Entry 7U9A (X-ray diffraction, 2.60 A resolution); this record covers chain A.

== Chain A ==
Name: Epidermal growth factor receptor
Source organism: Homo sapiens
Notes: EC 2.7.10.1; fragment: kinase domain, residues 695-1022
UniProt: P00533 (EGFR_HUMAN); residues 695-1022 here = UniProt positions 695-1022
Sequence (331 residues; each row starts with the number of its first residue):
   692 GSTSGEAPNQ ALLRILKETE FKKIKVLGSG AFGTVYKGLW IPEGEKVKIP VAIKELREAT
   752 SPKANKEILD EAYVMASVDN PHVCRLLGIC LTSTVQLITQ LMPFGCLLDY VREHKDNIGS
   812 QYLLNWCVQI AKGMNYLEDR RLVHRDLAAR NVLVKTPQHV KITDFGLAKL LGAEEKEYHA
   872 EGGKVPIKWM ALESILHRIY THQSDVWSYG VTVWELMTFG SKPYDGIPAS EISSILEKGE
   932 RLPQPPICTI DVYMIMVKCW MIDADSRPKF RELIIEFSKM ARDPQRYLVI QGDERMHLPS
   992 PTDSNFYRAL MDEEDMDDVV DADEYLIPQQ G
Disordered / not traced: 692-693, 747-751, 865-866, 873-874, 985-1005, 1019-1022
Differences from the reference sequence: expression tag (692-694)
Small-molecule neighbours:
  - citrate anion (FLC): Arg-841, Val-876, Pro-877, Ile-878, Lys-879, Trp-880
  - M19 (4-(5-chloro-4-fluoro-2-hydroxyanilino)-7-methoxyquinazolin-6-ol): Leu-718, Val-726, Ala-743, Lys-745, Glu-762, Met-766, Leu-788, Ile-789, Thr-790, Gln-791, Leu-792, Met-793, Pro-794, Gly-796, Leu-844, Thr-854, Asp-855
Curated features (UniProtKB/Swiss-Prot):
  - active site: Asp-837 (Proton acceptor)
  - binding site (ATP): Leu-718 to Val-726, Lys-745, Thr-790, Gln-791, Asp-855
  - site: Tyr-1016 (Important for interaction with PIK3C2B)
  - modified residue: Ser-695 (Phosphoserine), Lys-745 (N6-(2-hydroxyisobutyryl)lysine), Tyr-869 (Phosphotyrosine), Ser-991 (Phosphoserine), Ser-995 (Phosphoserine), Tyr-998 (Phosphotyrosine), Tyr-1016 (Phosphotyrosine)
  - cross-link (Glycyl lysine isopeptide (Lys-Gly)): Lys-716 (interchain with G-Cter in ubiquitin), Lys-737 (interchain with G-Cter in ubiquitin), Lys-754 (interchain with G-Cter in ubiquitin), Lys-757 (interchain with G-Cter in ubiquitin), Lys-867 (interchain with G-Cter in ubiquitin), Lys-929 (interchain with G-Cter in ubiquitin), Lys-960 (interchain with G-Cter in ubiquitin), Lys-970 (interchain with G-Cter in ubiquitin)
  - natural variant: Glu-709 (E709A: Found in a lung cancer sample; E709G: Found in a lung cancer sample; E709K: Found in a lung cancer sample), Gly-719 (G719A: Found in a lung cancer sample; G719C: Found in a lung cancer sample; G719D: Found in a lung cancer sample; G719S: Found in a lung cancer sample), Gly-724 (G724S: Found in a lung cancer sample), Glu-734 (E734K: Found in a lung cancer sample), Glu-746 to Ser-752 (sequence variant, change not given here; Found in a lung cancer sample), Glu-746 to Thr-751 (sequence variant, change not given here; Found in a lung cancer sample), Glu-746 to Ala-750 (deletion: Found in a lung cancer sample), Glu-746 (deletion: Found in a lung cancer sample), Leu-747 to Thr-751 (deletion: Found in a lung cancer sample), Leu-747 to Glu-749 (deletion: Found in a lung cancer sample), Leu-747 (L747F: Found in a lung cancer sample), Arg-748 (R748P: Found in a lung cancer sample), 12 further natural variant entries in UniProt
  - mutagenesis: Pro-699 (P699A: Reduced phosphorylation), Asn-700 (N700A: Abolishes phosphorylation), Leu-704 (L704A: Abolishes phosphorylation), Arg-705 (R705A: Abolishes phosphorylation), Ile-706 (I706A: Abolishes phosphorylation), Lys-745 (K745A/M: Abolishes kinase activity), Asp-974 (D974A: Strongly reduced phosphorylation), Arg-977 (R977A: Reduced phosphorylation), Glu-1005 to Asp-1006 (Constitutively activated kinase), Tyr-1016 (Y1016F: 50% decrease in interaction with PIK3C2B. 65% decrease in interaction with PIK3C2B; when associated with F-1197. Abolishes interaction with PIK3C2B; when associated with F-1197 and F-1092)

== In short ==
Ligands of chain A: compound M19 and citrate anion. Curated annotation (UniProt) lists active-site residue
Asp-837, 13 ATP-binding residues and 11 mutagenesis sites.
Chain A is Epidermal growth factor receptor (Homo sapiens); the structure, EGFR in complex with a macrocyclic
inhibitor, was determined by X-ray diffraction together with 7U98 and 7U99 from the same study.
